6PKX - chains C and D of the 4 polymer chains in the assembly; structure by electron microscopy, 4.20 A resolution (low resolution: residue-level contacts below are approximate; hydrogen-bond / salt-bridge calls are withheld).

== Chain C (and D) ==
Molecule: Transient receptor potential cation channel subfamily M member 2
Source organism: Danio rerio
Notes: chain D of this document is another copy of the same molecule, construct and numbering; everything in this record applies to it too
Chain sequence (1466 residues; numbered 0 to 1504; 39 numbers in that range are skipped by the numbering (no residue carries them; nothing is unmodelled there); the number before each row is that of its first residue; numbering starts at 0; X marks 22 residues of unknown identity (built as UNK)):
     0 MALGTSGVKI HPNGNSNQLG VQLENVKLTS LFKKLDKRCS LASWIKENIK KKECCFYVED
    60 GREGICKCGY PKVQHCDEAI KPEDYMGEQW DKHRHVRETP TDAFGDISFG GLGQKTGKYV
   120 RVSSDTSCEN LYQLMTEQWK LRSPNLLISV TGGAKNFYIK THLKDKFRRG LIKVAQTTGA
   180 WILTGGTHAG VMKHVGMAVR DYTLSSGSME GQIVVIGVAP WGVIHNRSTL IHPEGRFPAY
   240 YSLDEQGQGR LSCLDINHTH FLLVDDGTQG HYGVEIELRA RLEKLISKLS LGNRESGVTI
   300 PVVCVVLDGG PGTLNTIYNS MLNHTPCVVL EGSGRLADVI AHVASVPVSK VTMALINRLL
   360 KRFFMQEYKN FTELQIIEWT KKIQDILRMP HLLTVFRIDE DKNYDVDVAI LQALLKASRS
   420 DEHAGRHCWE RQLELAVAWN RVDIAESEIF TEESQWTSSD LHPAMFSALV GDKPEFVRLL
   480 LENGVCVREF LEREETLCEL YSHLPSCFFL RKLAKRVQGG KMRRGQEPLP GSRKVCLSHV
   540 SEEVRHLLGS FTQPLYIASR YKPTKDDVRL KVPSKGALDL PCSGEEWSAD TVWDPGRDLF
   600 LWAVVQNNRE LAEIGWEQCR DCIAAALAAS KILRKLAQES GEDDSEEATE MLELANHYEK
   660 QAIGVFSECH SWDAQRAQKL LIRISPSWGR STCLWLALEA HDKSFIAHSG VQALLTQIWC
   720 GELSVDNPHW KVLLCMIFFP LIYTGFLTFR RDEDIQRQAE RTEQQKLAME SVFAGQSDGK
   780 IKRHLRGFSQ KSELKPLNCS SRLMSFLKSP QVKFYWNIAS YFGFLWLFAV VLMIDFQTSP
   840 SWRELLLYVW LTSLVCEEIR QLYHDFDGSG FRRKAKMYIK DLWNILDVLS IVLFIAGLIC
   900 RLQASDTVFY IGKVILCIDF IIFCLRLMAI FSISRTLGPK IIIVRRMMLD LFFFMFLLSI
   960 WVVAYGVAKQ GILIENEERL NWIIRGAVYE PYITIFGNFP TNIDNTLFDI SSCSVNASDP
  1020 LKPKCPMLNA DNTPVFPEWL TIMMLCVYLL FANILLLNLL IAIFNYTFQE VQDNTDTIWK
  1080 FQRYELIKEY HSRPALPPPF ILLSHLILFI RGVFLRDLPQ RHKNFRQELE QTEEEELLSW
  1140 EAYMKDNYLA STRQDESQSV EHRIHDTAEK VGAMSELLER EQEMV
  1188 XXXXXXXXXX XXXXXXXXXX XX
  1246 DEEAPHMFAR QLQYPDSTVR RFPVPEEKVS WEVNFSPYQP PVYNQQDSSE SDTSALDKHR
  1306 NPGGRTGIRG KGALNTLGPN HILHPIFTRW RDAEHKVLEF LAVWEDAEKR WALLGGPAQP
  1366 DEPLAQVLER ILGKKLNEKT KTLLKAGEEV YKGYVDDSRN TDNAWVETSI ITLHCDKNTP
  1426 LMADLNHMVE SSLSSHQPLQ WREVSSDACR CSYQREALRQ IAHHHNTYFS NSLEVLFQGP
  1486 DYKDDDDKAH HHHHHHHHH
Not modelled in the structure: 0-97, 292-295, 518-534, 559-590, 762-797, 866-868, 880, 1113-1119, 1246-1251, 1292-1302, 1367-1368, 1382-1385, 1420-1423, 1443, 1471-1504 (chain D: 0-39, 52-94, 109-113, 152-153, 290-296, 518-534, 560-589, 766-797, 865-868, 1112-1119, 1246-1247, 1293-1302, 1367-1368, 1382-1385, 1420-1423, 1438-1441, 1471-1504)
Cystine bridges: Cys303-Cys326, Cys1012-Cys1024

== How chain C and chain D interact ==
Pairs across the interface (41; chain C residue first):
  Gln454(C) - Tyr157(D)
  Glu481(C) - Lys159(D)
  Glu481(C) - Thr160(D)
  Met832(C) - Val966(D)
  Met832(C) - Gln969(D)
  Met832(C) - Gly970(D)
  Met832(C) - Asn975(D)
  Ile833(C) - Asn975(D)
  Asp834(C) - Asn975(D)
  Phe835(C) - Asn975(D)
  Tyr909(C) - Ile971(D)
  Cys916(C) - Ala967(D)
  Cys916(C) - Gly970(D)
  Cys916(C) - Ile971(D)
  Phe919(C) - Ala963(D)
  Phe919(C) - Val966(D)
  Ile920(C) - Trp960(D)
  Ile920(C) - Ala963(D)
  Ile920(C) - Tyr964(D)
  Cys923(C) - Ala963(D)
  Phe930(C) - Phe952(D)
  Leu936(C) - Leu948(D)
  Leu936(C) - Phe952(D)
  Ile940(C) - Phe952(D)
  Val943(C) - Asn1057(D)
  Leu950(C) - Ile1053(D)
  Ile983(C) - Trp1038(D)
  Ile983(C) - Ile1041(D)
  Arg984(C) - Ile1041(D)
  Ile992(C) - Phe998(D)
  Phe1063(C) - Phe1063(D)
  Glu1135(C) - Leu203(D)
  Ser1138(C) - Leu203(D)
  Trp1139(C) - Ser204(D)
  Tyr1142(C) - Ser204(D)
  Ile1163(C) - Ile1163(D)
  Thr1166(C) - Ala1167(D)
  Val1170(C) - Val1170(D)
  Met1173(C) - Met1173(D)
  Met1173(C) - Leu1177(D)
  Leu1176(C) - Leu1177(D)
Interface residues without a listed pair, chain C (40 interface residues in all): Leu480, Ala828, Lys939, Tyr988, Tyr991, Asp1018, Ile1062, Thr1066, Glu1134, Gln1157, Lys1169
Interface residues without a listed pair, chain D (38 interface residues in all): His161, Ile959, Glu974, Glu976, Asp1003, Phe1035, Cys1045, Leu1056, Ile1060, His1164, Gly1171

== Summary ==
40 residues of chain C face 38 of chain D across their interface.
Chain C and chain D are both Transient receptor potential cation channel subfamily M member 2 (Danio rerio);
the structure, Cryo-EM structure of the zebrafish TRPM2 channel in the presence of ADPR and Ca2+, was
determined by electron microscopy (same publication as 6PKV, 6PKW and 6D73).
